7XBK - chains C and I of the 10 polymer chains in the assembly; structure by electron microscopy, 3.70 A resolution.

== Chain C (and I) ==
Name: Isoform 2 of Caseinolytic peptidase B protein homolog
Source organism: Homo sapiens
Notes: EC 3.6.1.-; chain I of this document is another copy of the same molecule, construct and numbering; everything in this record applies to it too
UniProt: Q9H078 (CLPB_HUMAN), isoform Q9H078-2; residue numbers follow UniProt; this construct covers 1-677
Amino-acid sequence (677 residues; numbered 1 to 677; the number before each row is that of its first residue):
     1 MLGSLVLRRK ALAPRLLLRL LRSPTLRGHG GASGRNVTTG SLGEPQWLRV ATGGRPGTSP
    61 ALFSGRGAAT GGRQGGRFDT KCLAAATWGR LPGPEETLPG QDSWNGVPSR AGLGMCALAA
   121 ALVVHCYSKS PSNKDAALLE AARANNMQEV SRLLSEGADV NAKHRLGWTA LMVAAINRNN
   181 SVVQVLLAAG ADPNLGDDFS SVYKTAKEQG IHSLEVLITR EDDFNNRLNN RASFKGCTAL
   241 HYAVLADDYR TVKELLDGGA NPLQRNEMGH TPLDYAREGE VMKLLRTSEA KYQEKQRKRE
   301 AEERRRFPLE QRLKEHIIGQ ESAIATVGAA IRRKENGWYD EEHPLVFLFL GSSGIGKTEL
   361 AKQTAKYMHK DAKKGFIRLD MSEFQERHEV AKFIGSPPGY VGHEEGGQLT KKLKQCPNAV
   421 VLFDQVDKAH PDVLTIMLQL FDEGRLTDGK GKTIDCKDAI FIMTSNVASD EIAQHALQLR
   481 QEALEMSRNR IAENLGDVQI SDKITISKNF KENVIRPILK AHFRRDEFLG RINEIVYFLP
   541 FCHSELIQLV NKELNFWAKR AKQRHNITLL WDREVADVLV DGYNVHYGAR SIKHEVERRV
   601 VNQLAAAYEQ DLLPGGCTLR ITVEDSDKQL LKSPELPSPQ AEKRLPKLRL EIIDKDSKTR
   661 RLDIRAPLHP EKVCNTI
Not modelled in the structure: 1-297, 299, 629, 632-645, 663-677 (chain I: 1-297, 631-645, 665-677)
Sequence notes: engineered mutation Q425 (Glu in Q9H078)
Metal / ion sites: Mg2+: T358 (together with ATP)
Ligand contacts:
  - ATP (adenosine-5'-triphosphate), molecule 1: H316, I317, I318, S352, S353, G354, I355, G356, K357, T358, E359, Q425, N466, F541, L549, A589, R590, K593
  - ATP, molecule 2: D442, E527, R531
Swiss-Prot annotation at these positions:
  - region: P92 to C126 (Autoinhibitory)
  - binding site (ATP): R620
  - site: C126, Y127 (Cleavage)
  - natural variant: R560 (G560R: In MGCA7A; this construct carries the variant), C617 (Y617C: In MGCA7B; this construct carries the variant), R620 (R620C: In SCN9)
  - mutagenesis: R178 (R178E: Shows higher order assembly but disaggregase activity is severely impaired by 70-80%)
From the paper describing this entry:
  - binding site for ATP: I317, I318, K357, T358, N466, R531, F541, R590
  - binding site for Unknown peptide: H388, G399 to G402
  - binding site for Unknown peptide: Y400 (proposed by the authors, not directly observed)
  - mutagenesis - E425Q: abolished catalytic activity (disaggregase activity)
  - disease-associated variants - A239T, Y242C, R378G, M381I, R445Q, C456R, E471K, Y537C, A561V, Y587C, R598C, E609K, G616V, R620P, I652N (proposed by the authors, not directly observed)
  - disease-associated variants - T358K, N466K, R531G, R531Q, R590C: decreased catalytic activity (citing earlier work)
  - disease-associated variants - T238M: decreased catalytic activity (disaggregase activity) (citing earlier work)
  - disease-associated variants - R250* (citing earlier work)

== How chain C and chain I interact ==
Pairs across the interface (19; chain C residue first):
  E300(C) - E482(I)
  E300(C) - M486(I)
  E303(C) - E482(I)
  E303(C) - E485(I)
  E303(C) - M486(I)
  R306(C) - N489(I)
  M368(C) - Q478(I)
  H369(C) - Q478(I)  hydrogen bond (backbone-side chain)
  H369(C) - Q481(I)
  K370(C) - Q478(I)
  K370(C) - Q481(I)  hydrogen bond (backbone-side chain)
  K370(C) - E482(I)
  K370(C) - E485(I)
  K374(C) - Q474(I)
  K414(C) - I518(I)
  Q415(C) - E471(I)
  P417(C) - N513(I)
  P417(C) - V514(I)
  D458(C) - N513(I)
Other interface residues (no listed pair), chain I (12 interface residues in all): A521

== Overview ==
The interface between chain C and chain I involves 11 residues on one side and 12 on the other; the contacts
include 2 hydrogen bonds. Polar contacts include H369(C)-Q478(I) and K370(C)-Q481(I). The paper reports a
binding site for ATP at I317(C), I318(C) and K357(C) among others; T358K, N466K and R531G of chain C, among
others, reduce catalytic activity; 7 substitutions were tested in all.
Both chains are Isoform 2 of Caseinolytic peptidase B protein homolog (Homo sapiens). Entry 7XBK (Structure
and mechanism of a mitochondrial AAA+ disaggregase CLPB) was determined by electron microscopy together with
7XC5 from the same study.
